6BZY - chains H and L of the 3 polymer chains in the assembly; structure by X-ray diffraction, 1.60 A resolution.

Chain H:
Protein: 22D11 Heavy Chain
From: Mus musculus
Chain sequence (220 residues; numbered 1 to 214 plus 7 insertion-coded residues; 1 number in that range is skipped by the numbering (no residue carries it; nothing is unmodelled there); the number before each row is that of its first residue; a row labelled like 82A-82C holds insertion residues (82A, then the next letters in order)):
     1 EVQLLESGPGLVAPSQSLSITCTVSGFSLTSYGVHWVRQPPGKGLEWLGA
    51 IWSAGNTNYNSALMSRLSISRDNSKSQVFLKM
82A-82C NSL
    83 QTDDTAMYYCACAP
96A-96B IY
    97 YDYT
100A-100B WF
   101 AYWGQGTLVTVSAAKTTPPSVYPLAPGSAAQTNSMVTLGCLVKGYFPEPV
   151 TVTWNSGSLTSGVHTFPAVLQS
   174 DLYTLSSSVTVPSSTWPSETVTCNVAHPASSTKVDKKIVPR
Unresolved in the structure: 128-133
Disulfide bonds: Cys22-Cys92, Cys140-Cys196

Chain L:
Protein: 22D11 Light Chain
From: Mus musculus
Chain sequence (218 residues; row label = number of the first residue in the row; a row labelled like 27A-27D holds insertion residues (27A, then the next letters in order)):
     1 EIVLTQSPASLAVSLGQRATISCRASE
27A-27D SVDN
    28 YGISFMNWFQQKPGQPPKLLIYAASNQGSGVPARFSGSGSGTDFSLNIHP
    78 MEEDDTAMYFCQQSKEVPYTFGGGTKLEIKRADAAPTVSIFPPSSEQLTS
   128 GGASVVCFLNNFYPKDINVKWKIDGSERQNGVLNSWTDQDSKDSTYSMSS
   178 TLTLTKDEYERHNSYTCEATHKTSTSPIVKSFNRNEC
Unresolved in the structure: 212-214
Disulfide bonds: Cys23-Cys88, Cys134-Cys194

How chain H and chain L interact:
Pairs across the interface - 79 pairs, chain H then chain L:
  His35(H) - Tyr96(L)
  Gln39(H) - Gln38(L)  hydrogen bond
  Gln39(H) - Phe87(L)
  Gly44(H) - Phe87(L)
  Leu45(H) - Pro44(L)  hydrophobic
  Leu45(H) - Phe87(L)  hydrophobic
  Leu45(H) - Phe98(L)
  Trp47(H) - Pro95(L)  hydrophobic
  Trp47(H) - Tyr96(L)
  Trp47(H) - Phe98(L)
  Trp52(H) - Val94(L)  hydrophobic
  Trp52(H) - Tyr96(L)
  Asn58(H) - Val94(L)
  Tyr59(H) - Pro95(L)
  Ser61(H) - Glu1(L)  hydrogen bond
  Ser61(H) - Pro95(L)
  Tyr91(H) - Gln38(L)
  Tyr91(H) - Gln42(L)
  Tyr91(H) - Pro43(L)  hydrophobic
  Tyr97(H) - Ile30(L)  hydrophobic
  Tyr97(H) - Ser31(L)
  Tyr97(H) - Phe32(L)  hydrophobic
  Tyr97(H) - Met33(L)
  Tyr97(H) - Asn34(L)  hydrogen bond
  Tyr97(H) - Ala50(L)  hydrogen bond (side chain-backbone)
  Tyr97(H) - Ser91(L)
  Asp98(H) - Tyr49(L)
  Tyr99(H) - Leu46(L)
  Tyr99(H) - Tyr49(L)  hydrophobic
  Trp100A(H) - Asn34(L)
  Trp100A(H) - Leu46(L)
  Trp100A(H) - Gln89(L)  hydrogen bond
  Trp100A(H) - Ser91(L)
  Trp100A(H) - Tyr96(L)  hydrophobic
  Phe100B(H) - Phe36(L)  hydrophobic
  Phe100B(H) - Gln89(L)
  Trp103(H) - Pro43(L)  hydrophobic
  Trp103(H) - Pro44(L)  hydrogen bond (side chain-backbone)
  Gly104(H) - Pro43(L)
  Gln105(H) - Gly41(L)
  Gln105(H) - Pro43(L)
  Tyr122(H) - Ser121(L)
  Tyr122(H) - Glu123(L)
  Tyr122(H) - Gln124(L)
  Tyr122(H) - Ser127(L)
  Pro123(H) - Ser121(L)
  Pro123(H) - Glu123(L)
  Leu124(H) - Phe118(L)
  Leu124(H) - Phe135(L)  hydrophobic
  Ala125(H) - Phe118(L)
  Thr137(H) - Ser116(L)
  Thr137(H) - Phe118(L)
  Leu141(H) - Ser131(L)
  Lys143(H) - Gln124(L)
  Lys143(H) - Ser131(L)
  Lys143(H) - Thr180(L)
  His164(H) - Asn137(L)
  His164(H) - Asn138(L)
  His164(H) - Ser174(L)  hydrogen bond
  Thr165(H) - Thr164(L)
  Phe166(H) - Phe135(L)  hydrophobic
  Phe166(H) - Asn137(L)
  Phe166(H) - Ser162(L)
  Phe166(H) - Thr164(L)
  Phe166(H) - Ser174(L)
  Phe166(H) - Met175(L)
  Phe166(H) - Ser176(L)
  Pro167(H) - Ser162(L)  hydrogen bond (backbone-side chain)
  Pro167(H) - Trp163(L)
  Val169(H) - Asn161(L)
  Val169(H) - Ser162(L)
  Gln171(H) - Leu160(L)
  Ser179(H) - Phe135(L)
  Ser179(H) - Ser176(L)
  Ser180(H) - Phe135(L)
  Ser181(H) - Phe135(L)
  Ser181(H) - Asn137(L)
  Arg214(H) - Pro119(L)  hydrogen bond (side chain-backbone)
  Arg214(H) - Pro120(L)  hydrogen bond (side chain-backbone)
Interface residues without a listed pair, chain H (43 interface residues in all): Val37, Lys43, Glu46, Ala101, Pro126, Gly127, Leu138, Gly139
Interface residues without a listed pair, chain L (47 interface residues in all): Gly55, Ser56, Gly100, Val133

Overview:
The interface between chain H and chain L involves 43 residues on one side and 47 on the other; the contacts
include 10 hydrogen bonds. Among the polar pairs are Gln39(H)-Gln38(L), Ser61(H)-Glu1(L) and
Tyr97(H)-Asn34(L).
Here chain H is 22D11 Heavy Chain and chain L is 22D11 Light Chain, both from Mus musculus. Entry 6BZY
(Structure of the Hepatitis C virus envelope glycoprotein E2 antigenic region 412-423 bound to the 22D11 ...)
was determined by X-ray diffraction, deposited together with 6BZU.
